Entry 7AHE (electron microscopy, 4.10 A resolution (low resolution: residue-level contacts below are approximate; hydrogen-bond / salt-bridge calls are withheld)); this record covers chains B and D of the 4 polymer chains in the assembly.

== Chain B ==
Molecule: ABC transporter permease subunit
Source organism: Lactococcus lactis subsp. lactis
UniProtKB: A0A0V8ETW8 (A0A0V8ETW8_LACLL); residue numbers follow UniProt; this construct covers 1-573
Chain sequence (585 residues; each row starts with the number of its first residue):
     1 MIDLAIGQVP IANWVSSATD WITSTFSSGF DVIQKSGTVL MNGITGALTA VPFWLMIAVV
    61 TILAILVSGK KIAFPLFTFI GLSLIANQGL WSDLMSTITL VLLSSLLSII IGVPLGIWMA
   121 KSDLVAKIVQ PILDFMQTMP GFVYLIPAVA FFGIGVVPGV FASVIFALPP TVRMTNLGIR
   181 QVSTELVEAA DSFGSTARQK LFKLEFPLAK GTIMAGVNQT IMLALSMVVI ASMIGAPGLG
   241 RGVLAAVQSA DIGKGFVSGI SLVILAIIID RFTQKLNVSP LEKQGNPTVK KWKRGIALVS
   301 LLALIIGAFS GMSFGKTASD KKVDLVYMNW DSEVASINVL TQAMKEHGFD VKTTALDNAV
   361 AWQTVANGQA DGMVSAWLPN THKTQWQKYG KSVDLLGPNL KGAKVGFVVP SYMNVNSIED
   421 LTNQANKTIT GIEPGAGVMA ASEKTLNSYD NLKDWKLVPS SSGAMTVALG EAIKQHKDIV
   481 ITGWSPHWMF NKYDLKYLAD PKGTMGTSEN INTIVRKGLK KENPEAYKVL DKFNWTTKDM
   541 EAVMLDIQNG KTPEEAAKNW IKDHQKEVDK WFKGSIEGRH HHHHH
Unresolved in the structure: 1-6, 279-585
Differences from the reference sequence: expression tag (574-585)

== Chain D ==
Molecule: ABC-type proline/glycine betaine transport system ATPase component
Source organism: Lactococcus lactis subsp. lactis
UniProtKB: A0A0R2NIU5 (A0A0R2NIU5_LACLL); residues 3-408 here = UniProt positions 3-408
Chain sequence (408 residues; numbered 1 to 408; the number before each row is that of its first residue):
     1 MAVKIKIEHL TKIFGKRIKT ALTMVEKGEP KNEILKKTGA TVGVYDTNFE INEGEIFVIM
    61 GLSGSGKSTL LRLLNRLIEP TSGKIFIDNQ DVATLNKEDL LQVRRKTMSM VFQNFGLFPH
   121 RTILENTEYG LEVQNVPKEE RRKRAEKALD NANLLDFKDQ YPKQLSGGMQ QRVGLARALA
   181 NDPEILLMDE AFSALDPLIR REMQDELLEL QAKFQKTIIF VSHDLNEALR IGDRIAIMKD
   241 GKIMQIGTGE EILTNPANDY VKTFVEDVDR AKVITAENIM IPALTTNIDV DGPSVALKKM
   301 KTEEVSSLMA VDKKRQFRGV VTSEQAIAAR KNNQPLKDVM TTDVGTVSKE MLVRDILPII
   361 YDAPTPLAVV DDNGFLKGVL IRGSVLEALA DIPDEDEVEE IEKEEENK
Unresolved in the structure: 1-2, 268-274, 392-408
Differences from the reference sequence: initiating methionine (1); expression tag (2)
Ligand contacts: 2BA ((2R,3R,3aS,5R,7aR,9R,10R,10aS,12R,14aR)-2,9-bis(6-amino-9H-purin-9-yl)octahydro-2H,7H-difuro[3,2-d:3',2'-j][1,3,7,9,2,8 ]tetraoxadiphosphacyclododecine-3,5,10,12-tetrol 5,12-dioxide): Ile-281, Pro-282, Leu-284, Val-305, Ser-306, Ser-307, Pro-366, Val-379, Ile-381
Reported in the primary citation:
  - catalytic residues: Glu-190 (proposed by the authors, not directly observed)

== Chain B / chain D interface ==
Contacting residue pairs - 32 pairs, chain B then chain D:
  Glu-185(B) / Phe-112(D)
  Glu-185(B) / Gln-113(D)
  Glu-185(B) / Asn-114(D)
  Glu-185(B) / Phe-115(D)
  Glu-185(B) / Gly-116(D)
  Leu-186(B) / Gly-116(D)
  Leu-186(B) / Leu-117(D)
  Leu-186(B) / Phe-118(D)
  Glu-188(B) / Arg-72(D)
  Glu-188(B) / Leu-77(D)
  Glu-188(B) / Phe-112(D)
  Ala-189(B) / Phe-112(D)
  Ala-190(B) / Tyr-129(D)
  Asp-191(B) / Arg-104(D)
  Ser-192(B) / Asn-75(D)
  Ser-192(B) / Arg-104(D)
  Phe-193(B) / Arg-105(D)
  Phe-193(B) / Tyr-129(D)
  Phe-193(B) / Gly-130(D)
  Phe-193(B) / Val-133(D)
  Phe-193(B) / Arg-177(D)
  Phe-193(B) / Asn-181(D)
  Gly-194(B) / Leu-101(D)
  Gly-194(B) / Arg-104(D)
  Gly-194(B) / Arg-105(D)
  Ser-195(B) / Tyr-129(D)
  Thr-196(B) / Leu-101(D)
  Lys-203(B) / His-120(D)
  Lys-203(B) / Glu-132(D)
  Leu-204(B) / Phe-118(D)
  Leu-204(B) / His-120(D)
  Leu-208(B) / His-120(D)
Also at the interface, not in a pair above, chain B (15 interface residues in all): Pro-207
Also at the interface, not in a pair above, chain D (24 interface residues in all): Met-108, Met-110, Pro-119, Arg-121

== In short ==
15 residues of chain B and 24 residues of chain D are in contact. Chain D binds compound 2BA. From the paper:
the catalytic residue Glu-190(D).
Here chain B is ABC transporter permease subunit and chain D is ABC-type proline/glycine betaine transport
system ATPase component, both from Lactococcus lactis subsp. lactis. Entry 7AHE (OpuA inhibited inward facing)
was determined by electron microscopy together with 7AHC, 7AHD and 7AHH from the same study.
